Entry 9BI6 (electron microscopy, 2.90 A resolution); this record covers chains A and B of the 5 polymer chains in the assembly.

[Chain A]
Molecule: miniGsq
Source organism: synthetic construct
Chain sequence (229 residues; each row starts with the number of its first residue; note: 141 numbers in that range are skipped by the numbering (no residue carries them; nothing is unmodelled there)):
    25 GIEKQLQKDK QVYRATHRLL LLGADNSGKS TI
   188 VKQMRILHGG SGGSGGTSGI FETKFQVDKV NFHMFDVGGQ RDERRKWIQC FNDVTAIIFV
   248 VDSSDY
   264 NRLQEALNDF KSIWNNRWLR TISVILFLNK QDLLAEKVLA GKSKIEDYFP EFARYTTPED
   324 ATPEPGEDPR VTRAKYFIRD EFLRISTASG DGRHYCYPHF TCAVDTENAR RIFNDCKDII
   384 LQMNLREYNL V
Not modelled in the structure: 188-206, 304-310, 322-331

[Chain B]
Molecule: Guanine nucleotide-binding protein G(I)/G(S)/G(T) subunit beta-1
Source organism: Homo sapiens
UniProtKB: P62873 (GBB1_HUMAN); numbering as in UniProt (aligned over 2-340)
Chain sequence (370 residues; row label = number of the first residue in the row; numbers below 1 keep their minus sign (Met-29 is residue -29)):
   -29 MHHHHHHLEV LFQGPEDQVD PRLIDGKGSS GSELDQLRQE AEQLKNQIRD ARKACADATL
    31 SQITNNIDPV GRIQMRTRRT LRGHLAKIYA MHWGTDSRLL VSASQDGKLI IWDSYTTNKV
    91 HAIPLRSSWV MTCAYAPSGN YVACGGLDNI CSIYNLKTRE GNVRVSRELA GHTGYLSCCR
   151 FLDDNQIVTS SGDTTCALWD IETGQQTTTF TGHTGDVMSL SLAPDTRLFV SGACDASAKL
   211 WDVREGMCRQ TFTGHESDIN AICFFPNGNA FATGSDDATC RLFDLRADQE LMTYSHDNII
   271 CGITSVSFSK SGRLLLAGYD DFNCNVWDAL KADRAGVLAG HDNRVSCLGV TDDGMAVATG
   331 SWDSFLKIWN
Not modelled in the structure: -29 to 36, 128-132
Differences from the reference sequence: expression tag (-29 to 1)
Curated features (UniProtKB/Swiss-Prot):
  - modified residue: Ser2 (N-acetylserine), His266 (Phosphohistidine)
  - natural variant: Leu30 (L30F: In MRD42; uncertain significance), Arg52 (R52G: In MRD42), Gly64 (G64V: In MRD42), Asp76 (D76E: In MRD42; D76G: In MRD42), Gly77 (G77S: In MRD42), Lys78 (K78R: In MRD42), Ile80 (I80N: In MRD42; I80T: In MRD42), His91 (H91R: In MRD42; uncertain significance), Ala92 (A92T: In MRD42), Pro94 (P94S: In MRD42), Leu95 (L95P: In MRD42), Arg96 (R96L: In MRD42), 5 further natural variant entries in UniProt

[Interface between chain A and chain B]
Residue-residue contacts - 33 pairs, chain A then chain B:
  Leu30(A) with Lys89(B)
  Lys34(A) with Leu55(B)
  Tyr37(A) with Leu55(B), hydrophobic; Ala56(B); Asp76(B)
  Ile207(A) with Leu117(B)
  Phe222(A) with Trp99(B), hydrophobic
  Gly226(A) with Asn119(B); Thr143(B)
  Gln227(A) with Leu117(B); Asn119(B), hydrogen bond; Tyr145(B)
  Arg228(A) with Gly162(B), hydrogen bond (side chain-backbone); Asp163(B); Thr164(B); Asp186(B)
  Arg232(A) with Cys204(B); Asp228(B), salt bridge
  Lys233(A) with Tyr145(B); Cys204(B), hydrogen bond; Asp228(B), salt bridge; Asn230(B)
  Trp234(A) with Tyr145(B)
  Gln236(A) with Arg314(B), hydrogen bond
  Cys237(A) with Lys57(B), hydrogen bond (backbone-side chain); Tyr59(B); Gln75(B); Met101(B), hydrophobic
  Phe238(A) with Trp99(B)
  Asn239(A) with Trp332(B)
  Asp240(A) with Lys57(B), salt bridge
  Trp281(A) with Arg314(B); Trp332(B), hydrophobic
Interface residues without a listed pair, chain A (20 interface residues in all): Ile26, Asp33, Arg42
Interface residues without a listed pair, chain B (31 interface residues in all): Gly53, Lys78, His91, Ala92, Ser98, Gly144, Thr184, Met188, Asp290

[Summary]
The interface between chain A and chain B involves 20 residues on one side and 31 on the other, with 5
hydrogen bonds and 3 salt bridges. Polar contacts include Arg232(A)-Asp228(B), Lys233(A)-Asp228(B) and
Asp240(A)-Lys57(B).
Here chain A is miniGsq (synthetic construct) and chain B is Guanine nucleotide-binding protein G(I)/G(S)/G(T)
subunit beta-1 (Homo sapiens). Entry 9BI6 (Human proton sensing receptor GPR68 in complex with miniGsq) was
determined by electron microscopy together with 9BHL, 9BHM and 9BIP from the same study.
